7ZGP - chains A and D of the 5 polymer chains in the assembly; structure by electron microscopy, 2.70 A resolution.

== Chain A ==
Name: Protein CFT1
Organism: Saccharomyces cerevisiae
Reference sequence: Q06632 (CFT1_YEAST); numbering as in UniProt (aligned over 1-1357)
Chain sequence (1357 residues; each row starts with the number of its first residue):
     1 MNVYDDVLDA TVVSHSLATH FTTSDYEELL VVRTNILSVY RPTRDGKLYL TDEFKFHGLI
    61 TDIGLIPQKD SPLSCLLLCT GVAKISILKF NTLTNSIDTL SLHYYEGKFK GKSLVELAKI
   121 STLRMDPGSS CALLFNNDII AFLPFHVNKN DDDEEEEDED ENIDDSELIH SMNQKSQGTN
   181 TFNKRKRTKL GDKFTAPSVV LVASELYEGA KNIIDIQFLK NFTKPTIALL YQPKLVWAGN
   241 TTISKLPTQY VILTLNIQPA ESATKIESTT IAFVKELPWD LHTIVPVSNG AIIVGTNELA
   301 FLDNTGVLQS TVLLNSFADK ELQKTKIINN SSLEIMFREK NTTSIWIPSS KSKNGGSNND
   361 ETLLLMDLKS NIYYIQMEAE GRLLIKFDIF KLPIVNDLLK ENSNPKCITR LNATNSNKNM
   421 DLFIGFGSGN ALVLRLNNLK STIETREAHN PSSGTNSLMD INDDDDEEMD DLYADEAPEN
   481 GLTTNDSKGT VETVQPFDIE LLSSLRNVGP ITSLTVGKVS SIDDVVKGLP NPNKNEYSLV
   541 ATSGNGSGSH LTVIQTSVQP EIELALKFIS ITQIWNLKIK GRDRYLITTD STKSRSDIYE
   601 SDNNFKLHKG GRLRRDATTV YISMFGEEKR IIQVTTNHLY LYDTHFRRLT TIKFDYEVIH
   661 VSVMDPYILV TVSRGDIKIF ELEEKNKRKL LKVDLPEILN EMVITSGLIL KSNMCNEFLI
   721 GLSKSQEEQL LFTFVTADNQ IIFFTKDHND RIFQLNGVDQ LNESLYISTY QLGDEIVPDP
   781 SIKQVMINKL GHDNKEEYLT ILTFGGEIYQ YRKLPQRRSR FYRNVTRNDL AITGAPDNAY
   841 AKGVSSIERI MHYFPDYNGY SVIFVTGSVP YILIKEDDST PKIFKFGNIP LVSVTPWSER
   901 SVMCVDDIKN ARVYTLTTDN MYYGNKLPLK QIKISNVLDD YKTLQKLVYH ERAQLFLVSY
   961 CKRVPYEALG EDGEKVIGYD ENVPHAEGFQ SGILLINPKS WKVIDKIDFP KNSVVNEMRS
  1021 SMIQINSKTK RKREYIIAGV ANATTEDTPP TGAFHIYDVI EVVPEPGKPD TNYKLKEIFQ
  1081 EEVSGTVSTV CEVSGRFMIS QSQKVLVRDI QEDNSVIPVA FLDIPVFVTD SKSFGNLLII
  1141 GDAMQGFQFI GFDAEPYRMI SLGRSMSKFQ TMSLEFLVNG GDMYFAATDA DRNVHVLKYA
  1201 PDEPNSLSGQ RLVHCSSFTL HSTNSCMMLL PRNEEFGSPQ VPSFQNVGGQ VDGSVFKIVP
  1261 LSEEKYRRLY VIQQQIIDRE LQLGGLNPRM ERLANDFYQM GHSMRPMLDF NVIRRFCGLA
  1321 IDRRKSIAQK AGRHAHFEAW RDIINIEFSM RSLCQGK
Unresolved in the structure: 148-192, 352-356, 442-495, 773-776, 1238-1240, 1295-1304

== Chain D ==
Name: Polyadenylation factor subunit 2
Organism: Saccharomyces cerevisiae
Reference sequence: A0A6A5Q543 (A0A6A5Q543_YEASX); numbering as in UniProt (aligned over 1-465)
Chain sequence (465 residues; numbered 1 to 465; the number before each row is that of its first residue):
     1 MDGHNQNQYQ NQNQIQQSQQ PPLKKYVTQR RSVDVSSPYI NLYYNRRHGL PNLVVEPETS
    61 YTIDIMPPNA YRGRDRVINL PSKFTHLSSN KVKHVIPAIQ WTPEGRRLVV ATYSGEFSLW
   121 NASSFTFETL MQAHDSAVTT MKYSHDSDWM ISGDADGMIK IWQPNFSMVK EIDAAHTESI
   181 RDMAFSSNDS KFVTCSDDNI LKIWNFSNGK QERVLSGHHW DVKSCDWHPE MGLIASASKD
   241 NLVKLWDPRS GNCISSILKF KHTVLKTRFQ PTKGNLLMAI SKDKSCRVFD IRYSMKELMC
   301 VRDETDYMTL EWHPINESMF TLACYDGSLK HFDLLQNLNE PILTIPYAHD KCITSLSYNP
   361 VGHIFATAAK DRTIRFWTRA RPIDPNAYDD PTYNNKKING WFFGINNDIN AVREKSEFGA
   421 APPPPATLEP HALPNMNGFI NKKPRQEIPG IDSNIKSSTL PGLSI
Unresolved in the structure: 1-27, 416-418, 423-465

== How chain A and chain D interact ==
Pairs across the interface (162; chain A residue first):
  Lys-110(A) / Arg-292(D)  hydrogen bond (backbone-side chain)
  Gly-111(A) / Arg-292(D)
  Gly-111(A) / Tyr-293(D)  hydrogen bond (backbone-side chain)
  Ser-113(A) / Arg-292(D)  hydrogen bond (backbone-side chain)
  Leu-114(A) / Leu-276(D)  hydrophobic
  Leu-114(A) / Asp-290(D)
  Leu-114(A) / Leu-298(D)  hydrophobic
  Leu-114(A) / Glu-317(D)
  Val-115(A) / Glu-317(D)
  Glu-116(A) / Arg-72(D)  salt bridge
  Glu-116(A) / Glu-317(D)  hydrogen bond (backbone-side chain)
  Lys-211(A) / Leu-335(D)
  Lys-211(A) / Gln-336(D)
  Asn-212(A) / Arg-76(D)  hydrogen bond
  Asn-212(A) / Leu-335(D)
  Asn-212(A) / Gln-336(D)
  Ile-213(A) / Arg-74(D)
  Ile-214(A) / Arg-74(D)
  Pro-233(A) / Gln-336(D)
  Lys-234(A) / Gln-336(D)
  Leu-235(A) / Arg-74(D)
  Leu-235(A) / Arg-76(D)
  Leu-235(A) / Val-77(D)
  Leu-235(A) / Gln-336(D)  hydrogen bond (backbone-side chain)
  Trp-237(A) / Ile-65(D)  hydrophobic
  Trp-237(A) / Val-77(D)
  Trp-237(A) / Ile-78(D)  hydrophobic
  Trp-237(A) / Ala-380(D)
  Ala-238(A) / Val-55(D)
  Ala-238(A) / Glu-56(D)
  Ala-238(A) / Pro-57(D)
  Ala-238(A) / Pro-382(D)
  Gly-239(A) / Ala-380(D)
  Gly-239(A) / Arg-381(D)
  Gly-239(A) / Pro-382(D)
  Gly-239(A) / Tyr-388(D)  hydrogen bond (backbone-side chain)
  Asn-240(A) / Val-77(D)
  Asn-240(A) / Tyr-388(D)  hydrogen bond
  Thr-242(A) / Tyr-388(D)
  Ile-243(A) / Tyr-388(D)  hydrophobic
  Trp-279(A) / Val-55(D)
  Thr-296(A) / Val-54(D)
  Thr-296(A) / Glu-56(D)
  Asn-297(A) / Glu-56(D)  hydrogen bond
  Asn-315(A) / Glu-56(D)
  Phe-317(A) / Glu-56(D)
  Phe-317(A) / Glu-58(D)
  Phe-317(A) / Tyr-61(D)
  Met-336(A) / Glu-56(D)
  Met-336(A) / Tyr-61(D)
  Arg-338(A) / Leu-53(D)
  Arg-338(A) / Val-54(D)  hydrogen bond (side chain-backbone)
  Arg-338(A) / Tyr-61(D)
  Arg-338(A) / Asp-64(D)  salt bridge
  Lys-340(A) / Arg-74(D)
  Lys-340(A) / Asp-75(D)  salt bridge
  Leu-368(A) / Pro-51(D)  hydrophobic
  Leu-368(A) / Leu-53(D)  hydrophobic
  Asn-404(A) / Gly-49(D)
  Pro-510(A) / His-48(D)
  Thr-512(A) / Arg-47(D)
  Thr-512(A) / His-48(D)
  Asn-545(A) / His-48(D)  hydrogen bond (side chain-backbone)
  Asn-545(A) / Leu-50(D)
  Thr-943(A) / Tyr-44(D)
  Thr-943(A) / His-48(D)
  Gln-945(A) / Tyr-44(D)
  Gln-945(A) / His-48(D)  hydrogen bond
  Cys-961(A) / Tyr-44(D)
  Arg-963(A) / Tyr-44(D)
  Tyr-966(A) / Ser-60(D)
  Tyr-966(A) / Ile-63(D)  hydrophobic
  Ala-968(A) / Thr-59(D)
  Glu-971(A) / Gln-29(D)
  Glu-971(A) / Arg-30(D)
  Glu-971(A) / Ile-409(D)
  Glu-971(A) / Asn-410(D)
  Val-976(A) / Thr-59(D)
  Val-976(A) / Val-412(D)  hydrophobic
  Ile-977(A) / Arg-413(D)
  Ile-977(A) / Glu-414(D)
  Gly-978(A) / Thr-59(D)  hydrogen bond (backbone-side chain)
  Gly-978(A) / Ile-383(D)
  Tyr-979(A) / Glu-58(D)
  Tyr-979(A) / Thr-59(D)
  Asp-980(A) / Glu-58(D)  hydrogen bond (backbone-side chain)
  Pro-984(A) / Tyr-61(D)  hydrogen bond (backbone-side chain)
  His-985(A) / Glu-58(D)
  His-985(A) / Ser-60(D)
  His-985(A) / Tyr-61(D)
  Ala-986(A) / Ser-60(D)  hydrogen bond (backbone-side chain)
  Ala-986(A) / Tyr-61(D)
  Ala-986(A) / Ile-63(D)  hydrophobic
  Ala-986(A) / Asp-64(D)
  Phe-989(A) / Asn-41(D)
  Phe-989(A) / Tyr-44(D)  hydrophobic
  Val-1014(A) / Ile-40(D)  hydrophobic
  Asn-1016(A) / Ile-40(D)
  Ala-1041(A) / Ile-40(D)  hydrophobic
  Asn-1042(A) / Ser-37(D)  hydrogen bond (backbone-side chain)
  Ala-1043(A) / Ile-63(D)
  Thr-1044(A) / Ser-37(D)
  Thr-1044(A) / Ile-63(D)
  Thr-1045(A) / Thr-62(D)
  Glu-1046(A) / Ser-32(D)
  Glu-1046(A) / Val-33(D)
  Glu-1046(A) / Asp-34(D)  hydrogen bond (backbone-backbone)
  Glu-1046(A) / Val-35(D)
  Glu-1046(A) / Pro-38(D)
  Glu-1046(A) / His-363(D)
  Glu-1046(A) / Arg-379(D)  salt bridge
  Glu-1046(A) / Arg-381(D)  salt bridge
  Asp-1047(A) / Arg-31(D)  salt bridge
  Asp-1047(A) / Ser-32(D)  hydrogen bond (backbone-side chain)
  Asp-1047(A) / Arg-381(D)  salt bridge
  Asp-1047(A) / Ala-411(D)
  Thr-1048(A) / Ser-32(D)
  Pro-1049(A) / Ser-32(D)
  Pro-1050(A) / Asp-34(D)
  Thr-1086(A) / Ser-36(D)  hydrogen bond
  Thr-1086(A) / Ser-37(D)
  Thr-1086(A) / Ile-40(D)
  Ser-1088(A) / Ile-40(D)
  Ser-1102(A) / Asp-34(D)
  Ser-1102(A) / Ser-36(D)  hydrogen bond
  Gln-1103(A) / Asp-34(D)  hydrogen bond
  Asp-1123(A) / Arg-106(D)  salt bridge
  Pro-1125(A) / Glu-104(D)
  Val-1126(A) / Tyr-39(D)  hydrophobic
  Val-1126(A) / Val-361(D)  hydrophobic
  Phe-1127(A) / Ser-36(D)
  Phe-1127(A) / Tyr-39(D)  hydrophobic
  Phe-1127(A) / Ile-40(D)  hydrophobic
  Phe-1127(A) / Tyr-43(D)  hydrophobic
  Thr-1129(A) / Tyr-43(D)
  Thr-1129(A) / Arg-47(D)  hydrogen bond (backbone-side chain)
  Ala-1143(A) / Tyr-39(D)  hydrophobic
  Ala-1143(A) / Tyr-43(D)
  Ala-1143(A) / Asn-69(D)
  Met-1144(A) / Tyr-39(D)
  Met-1144(A) / Asn-69(D)
  Met-1144(A) / Pro-360(D)
  Met-1144(A) / Val-361(D)  hydrophobic
  Gln-1145(A) / Pro-103(D)  hydrogen bond (side chain-backbone)
  Gln-1145(A) / Glu-104(D)
  Arg-1164(A) / Asp-146(D)  hydrogen bond (side chain-backbone)
  Arg-1164(A) / Asp-148(D)  salt bridge
  Met-1166(A) / Asp-146(D)
  Lys-1168(A) / His-145(D)
  Gln-1170(A) / Tyr-43(D)
  Gln-1170(A) / Arg-46(D)
  Gln-1170(A) / Asn-69(D)  hydrogen bond
  Thr-1171(A) / Tyr-43(D)  hydrogen bond (backbone-side chain)
  Met-1172(A) / Tyr-43(D)  hydrophobic
  Met-1172(A) / Arg-46(D)
  Met-1172(A) / Arg-47(D)  hydrogen bond (backbone-side chain)
  Ala-1190(A) / Arg-46(D)
  Thr-1223(A) / Arg-46(D)
  Ser-1225(A) / Arg-47(D)  hydrogen bond (backbone-side chain)
  Val-1251(A) / Arg-46(D)
  Val-1251(A) / Arg-47(D)
  Val-1251(A) / Gly-49(D)
Also at the interface, not in a pair above, chain A (90 interface residues in all): Lys-112, Val-236, Gly-544, Val-983, Glu-987, Gly-988, Asp-1130, Arg-1211
Also at the interface, not in a pair above, chain D (77 interface residues in all): Gly-73, Ser-147, Ile-315, Leu-334, Leu-338, Ile-342, Leu-343

== Summary ==
90 residues of chain A and 77 residues of chain D are in contact, with 29 hydrogen bonds and 9 salt bridges.
Among the polar pairs are Glu-116(A)/Arg-72(D), Arg-338(A)/Asp-64(D) and Lys-340(A)/Asp-75(D).
Here chain A is Protein CFT1 and chain D is Polyadenylation factor subunit 2, both from Saccharomyces
cerevisiae. Entry 7ZGP (Polymerase module of CPF in complex with Mpe1 and a pre-cleaved CYC1 RNA) was
determined by electron microscopy (same publication as 7ZGQ and 7ZGR).
